4ALQ - chain A; structure by X-ray diffraction, 1.48 A resolution.

== Chain A ==
Name: Chitin binding protein
From: Enterococcus faecalis
Reference sequence: Q838S1 (Q838S1_ENTFA); residue numbers follow UniProt; this construct covers 29-194
Sequence (166 residues; numbered 29 to 194; the number before each row is that of its first residue):
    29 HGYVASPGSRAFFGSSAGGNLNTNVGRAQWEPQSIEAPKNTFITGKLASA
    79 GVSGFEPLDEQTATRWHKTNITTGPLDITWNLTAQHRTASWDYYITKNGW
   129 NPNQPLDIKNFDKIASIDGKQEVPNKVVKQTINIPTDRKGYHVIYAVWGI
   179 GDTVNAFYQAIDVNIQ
Curated features (UniProtKB/Swiss-Prot):
  - binding site (Cu cation): His-29, His-114
Ion coordination: Cu ion: His-29, His-114

== Overview ==
His-29 and His-114 coordinate a Cu ion ion. Curated annotation (UniProt) lists Cu cation-binding residues
His-29 and His-114.
Chain A is Chitin binding protein (Enterococcus faecalis); the structure, X-Ray photoreduction of
Polysaccharide monooxygenase CBM33, was determined by X-ray diffraction together with 4ALC, 4ALE, 4ALR, 4ALS
and 4ALT from the same study.
